3VAL - chains A and H of the 8 polymer chains in the assembly; structure by X-ray diffraction, 2.50 A resolution.

== Chain A ==
Name: Splicing factor U2AF 65 kDa subunit
Organism: Homo sapiens
Notes: fragment: RNA Binding Domains 1 and 2
UniProt: P26368 (U2AF2_HUMAN); residue numbers follow UniProt; this construct covers 148-237, 258-336
Amino-acid sequence (174 residues; row label = number of the first residue in the row; note: 20 numbers in that range are skipped by the numbering (no residue carries them; nothing is unmodelled there)):
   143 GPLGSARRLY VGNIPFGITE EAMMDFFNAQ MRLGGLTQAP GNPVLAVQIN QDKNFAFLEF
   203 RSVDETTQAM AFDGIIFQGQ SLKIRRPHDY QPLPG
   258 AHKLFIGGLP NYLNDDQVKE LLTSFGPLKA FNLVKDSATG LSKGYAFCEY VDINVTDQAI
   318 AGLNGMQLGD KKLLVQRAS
Construct notes: expression tag (143-147)
Curated features (UniProtKB/Swiss-Prot):
  - natural variant: Arg-149 (R149W: In DEVDFB)
  - modified residue: Lys-276 (5-hydroxylysine), Ser-294 (Phosphoserine)
Residues lining bound ligands: 1,4-diethylene dioxide (DIO): Pro-144, Leu-145, Gly-146, Ala-148, Tyr-232, Gln-233, Pro-234, Leu-235
Reported in the primary citation:
  - specificity-determining residues: Asp-293, Lys-328, Lys-329 (proposed by the authors, not directly observed)
  - mutagenesis - D293N/K329Q/L331K/Q333E: unchanged binding to 5'-4rU
  - mutagenesis - D293N/K329Q/L331K/Q333E: increased binding to 3'-4rU
  - mutagenesis - K260A/N289A (36-fold), F304A (73-fold): decreased binding to poly-rU RNA (citing earlier work)

== Chain H ==
Molecule: 7-nt DNA strand
Sequence (7 nucleotides; row label = number of the first residue in the row):
     1 CUUUUUU
Modified residues: BRU (5-bromo-2'-deoxyuridine-5'-monophosphate) at position 5

== Chain A / chain H interface ==
Contacting residue pairs (17; chain A residue first):
  Lys-260(A) / DU4(H)  base contact
  Phe-262(A) / DU2(H)  base contact
  Phe-262(A) / DU3(H)  stacking on the base
  Gly-265(A) / DU2(H)  base contact
  Asn-289(A) / DU4(H)  hydrogen bond to the base
  Val-291(A) / DU4(H)  phosphate contact
  Ser-294(A) / DU6(H)  hydrogen bond to the phosphate
  Lys-300(A) / BRU_5(H)  salt bridge to the phosphate
  Tyr-302(A) / DU2(H)  sugar contact
  Tyr-302(A) / DU3(H)  sugar contact
  Tyr-302(A) / DU4(H)  sugar contact
  Phe-304(A) / DU3(H)  sugar contact
  Phe-304(A) / DU4(H)  stacking on the base
  Leu-331(A) / DU2(H)  base contact
  Gln-333(A) / DU3(H)  hydrogen bond to the base
  Arg-334(A) / DU3(H)  base contact
  Ala-335(A) / DU3(H)  hydrogen bond to the base
Also at the interface, not in a pair above, chain A (15 interface residues in all): Gly-264, Lys-292

== In short ==
Chain A and chain H form an interface of 15 and 5 residues respectively, with 4 hydrogen bonds, 1 salt bridge
and 2 aromatic stacking contacts. Among the polar pairs are Asn-289(A)/DU4(H), Gln-333(A)/DU3(H) and
Ala-335(A)/DU3(H). From the paper: K260A/N289A and F304A of chain A reduce binding to poly-rU RNA; specificity
determinants Asp-293(A), Lys-328(A) and Lys-329(A).
Chain A is Splicing factor U2AF 65 kDa subunit (Homo sapiens) and chain H is a 7-nt DNA strand; the structure,
Structure of U2AF65 variant with BrU5C1 DNA, was determined by X-ray diffraction (same publication as 3VAF,
3VAG, 3VAH, 3VAI, 3VAJ, 3VAK and 3VAM).
